Entry 4R4N (X-ray diffraction, 3.56 A resolution); this record covers chains A and a of the 4 polymer chains in the assembly.

Chain A:
Protein: HIV-1 gp120
Organism: Human immunodeficiency virus 1
Chain sequence (352 residues; numbered 44 to 492; 97 numbers in that range are skipped by the numbering (no residue carries them; nothing is unmodelled there); the number before each row is that of its first residue):
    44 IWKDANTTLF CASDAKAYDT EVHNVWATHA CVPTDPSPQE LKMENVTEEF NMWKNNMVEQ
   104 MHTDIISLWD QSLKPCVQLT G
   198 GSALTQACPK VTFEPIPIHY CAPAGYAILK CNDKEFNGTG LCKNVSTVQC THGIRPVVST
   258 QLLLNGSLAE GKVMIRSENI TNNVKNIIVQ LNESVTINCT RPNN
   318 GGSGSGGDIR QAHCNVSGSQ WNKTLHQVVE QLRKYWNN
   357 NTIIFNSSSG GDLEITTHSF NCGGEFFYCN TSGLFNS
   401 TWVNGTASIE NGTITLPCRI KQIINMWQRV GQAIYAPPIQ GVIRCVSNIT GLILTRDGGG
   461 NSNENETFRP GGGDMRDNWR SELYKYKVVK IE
Unresolved in the structure: 44-48, 318-321, 401-410
Disulfides: Cys54-Cys74, Cys119-Cys205, Cys228-Cys239, Cys296-Cys331, Cys378-Cys445, Cys385-Cys418
Covalent attachments: N-acetylglucosamine (NAG) linked to Asn262, Asn276, Asn289, Asn386

Chain a:
Protein: M48U1 peptide
Chain sequence (28 residues; numbered 1 to 28; the number before each row is that of its first residue):
     1 XNLHFCQLRC KSLGLLGRCA PTYCACVX
Disulfides: Cys6-Cys24, Cys10-Cys26
Covalent attachments: covalent link MPT_1-Cys19
Modified positions: MPT (beta-mercaptopropionic acid) at position 1, NH2 (amino group) at position 28; Pro21 (D-proline; DPR); Tyr23 (o-(cyclohexylmethyl)-l-tyrosine; U2X)

Interface between chain A and chain a:
Pairs across the interface - 31 pairs, chain A then chain a:
  Val255(A) - Tyr23(a)
  Thr257(A) - Tyr23(a)
  Val281(A) - Arg18(a)
  Ser365(A) - Leu15(a)
  Ser365(A) - Cys26(a)  hydrogen bond (side chain-backbone)
  Ser365(A) - NH2_28(a)  hydrogen bond (side chain-backbone)
  Gly366(A) - Cys26(a)  hydrogen bond (backbone-backbone)
  Gly367(A) - Cys24(a)
  Gly367(A) - Cys26(a)
  Asp368(A) - Arg9(a)  salt bridge
  Asp368(A) - Tyr23(a)
  Asp368(A) - Cys24(a)  hydrogen bond (side chain-backbone)
  Glu370(A) - Tyr23(a)
  Ile371(A) - Tyr23(a)
  Ile371(A) - Cys24(a)
  Ser375(A) - Tyr23(a)
  Phe376(A) - Tyr23(a)
  Asn425(A) - Tyr23(a)
  Met426(A) - Thr22(a)  hydrogen bond (backbone-side chain)
  Trp427(A) - Thr22(a)
  Trp427(A) - Tyr23(a)
  Arg429(A) - Thr22(a)
  Val430(A) - MPT_1(a)
  Val430(A) - Asn2(a)
  Thr455(A) - Arg18(a)
  Gly472(A) - Ala20(a)
  Gly473(A) - Ala20(a)
  Gly473(A) - Tyr23(a)
  Asp474(A) - Ala20(a)
  Asp474(A) - Pro21(a)
  Met475(A) - Tyr23(a)
Also at the interface, not in a pair above, chain A (24 interface residues in all): Ser256, Asn280, Phe382
Also at the interface, not in a pair above, chain a (15 interface residues in all): Leu13, Ala25, Val27

Summary:
24 residues of chain A face 15 of chain a across their interface, with 5 hydrogen bonds and 1 salt bridge.
Among the polar pairs are Asp368(A)-Arg9(a), Ser365(A)-Cys26(a) and Ser365(A)-NH2_28(a). Covalently linked
N-acetylglucosamine: at Asn262(A), Asn276(A), Asn289(A) and Asn386(A).
Chain A is HIV-1 gp120 (Human immunodeficiency virus 1) and chain a is M48U1 peptide; the structure, Crystal
structure of the anti-hiv-1 antibody 2.2c in complex with hiv-1 93ug037 gp120, was determined by X-ray
diffraction, deposited together with 4R4F and 4R4B.
